PDB entry 8V45 | electron microscopy, 3.63 A resolution | chains E and F of the 8 polymer chains in the assembly

# Chain E (and F)
Name: AriA antitoxin
Organism: Escherichia coli B185
Notes: chain F of this document is another copy of the same molecule, construct and numbering; everything in this record applies to it too
Reference sequence: D6IC77 (D6IC77_ECOLX); residues 2-464 here = UniProt positions 2-464
Sequence (464 residues; each row starts with the number of its first residue):
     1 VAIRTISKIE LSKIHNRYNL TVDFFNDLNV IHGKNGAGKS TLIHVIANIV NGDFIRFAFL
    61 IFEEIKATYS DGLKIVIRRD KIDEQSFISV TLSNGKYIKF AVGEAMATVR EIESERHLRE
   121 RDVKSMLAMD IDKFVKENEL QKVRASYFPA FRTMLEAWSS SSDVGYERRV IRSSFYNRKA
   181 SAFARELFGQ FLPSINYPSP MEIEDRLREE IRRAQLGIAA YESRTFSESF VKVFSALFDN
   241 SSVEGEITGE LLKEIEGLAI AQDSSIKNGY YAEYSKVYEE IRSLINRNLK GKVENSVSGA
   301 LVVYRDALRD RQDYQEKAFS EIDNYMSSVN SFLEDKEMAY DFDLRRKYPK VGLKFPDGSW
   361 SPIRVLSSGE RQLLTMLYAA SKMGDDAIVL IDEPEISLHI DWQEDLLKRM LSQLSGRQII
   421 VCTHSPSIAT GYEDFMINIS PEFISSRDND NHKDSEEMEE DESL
Disordered / not traced: 1-2, 114-124, 159-175, 237-247, 261-274, 288-295, 384-388, 445-464 (chain F: 1, 114-124, 160-175, 238-247, 263-274, 288-295, 343-347, 384-386, 445-464)
Sequence notes: expression tag (1)
From the paper describing this entry:
  - mutagenesis - E393Q: abolished catalytic activity
  - mutagenesis - K39I, D392A: decreased catalytic activity
  - binding site for the ligand ATP: Lys39 (proposed by the authors, not directly observed)
  - mutagenesis - E393Q: unchanged binding to Ocr

# Interface between chain E and chain F
Pairs across the interface (17; chain E residue first):
  Ser229(E) with Phe230(F)
  Phe230(E) with Ser229(F); Tyr304(F), hydrophobic
  Val233(E) with Val233(F), hydrophobic; Tyr304(F)
  Phe234(E) with Ile281(F); Leu284(F), hydrophobic; Ile285(F); Tyr304(F), hydrogen bond (backbone-side chain)
  Glu280(E) with Val231(F)
  Ile281(E) with Phe234(F)
  Leu284(E) with Ser235(F)
  Val297(E) with Val297(F), hydrophobic
  Leu301(E) with Phe234(F), hydrophobic
  Tyr304(E) with Phe230(F), hydrophobic; Val233(F); Phe234(F), hydrophobic
Also at the interface, not in a pair above, chain E (15 interface residues in all): Phe226, Ser227, Val231, Ile285, Ser298
Also at the interface, not in a pair above, chain F (16 interface residues in all): Phe226, Ser227, Leu237, Val277, Glu280

# Overview
15 residues of chain E face 16 of chain F across their interface; the contacts include 1 hydrogen bond. The
hydrogen-bonded pair is Phe234(E)-Tyr304(F). From the paper: a binding site for the ligand ATP at Lys39(E);
K39I and D392A of chain E reduce catalytic activity.
Chain E and chain F are both AriA antitoxin (Escherichia coli B185); the structure, CryoEM structure of
AriA-Ocr complex, was determined by electron microscopy, deposited together with 8V46, 8V47, 8V48 and 8V49.
